Entry 6LY5 (electron microscopy, 2.38 A resolution); this record covers chains I and l of the 36 polymer chains in the assembly.

# Chain I
Protein: Fcpi-3
From: Chaetoceros gracilis
Chain sequence (195 residues; each row starts with the number of its first residue):
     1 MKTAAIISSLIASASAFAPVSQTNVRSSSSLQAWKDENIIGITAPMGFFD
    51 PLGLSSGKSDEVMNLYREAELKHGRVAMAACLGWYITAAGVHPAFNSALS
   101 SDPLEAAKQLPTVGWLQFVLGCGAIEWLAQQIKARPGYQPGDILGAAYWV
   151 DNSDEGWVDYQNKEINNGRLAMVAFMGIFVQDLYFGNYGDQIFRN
Disordered / not traced: 1-33, 195
Bound ions: chlorophyll a Mg (4 sites), coordinated by E70, Q117, E164, N167
Residues lining bound ligands:
  - Fucoxanthin (A86; (3S,3'S,5R,5'R,6S,6'R,8'R)-3,5'-dihydroxy-8-oxo-6',7'-didehydro-5,5',6,6',7,8-hexahydro-5,6-epoxy-beta,beta-caroten-3'- yl acetate), molecule 1: T43, P45, M46, N166, R169, L170, V173
  - Fucoxanthin (A86), molecule 2: K72, V76, F118, C122, I125, E126, I143
  - Fucoxanthin (A86), molecule 3: M78, C81, L82, Y85, N167, L170, A171, A174, G177, I178, Q181, G189, D190, Q191, I192
  - Fucoxanthin / chlorophyll a: L65, E68, A69, K72, H73, V76, F118, V119, C122, G123, E126, Q130, F179, V180, L183, Y184
  - chlorophyll a (CLA), molecule 1: W34, N38, I40, G41, I42, M46, F48, F49, D50, L54, S55, M63, Y66, R67, A69, E70, H73, R169, M172, V173, M176
  - chlorophyll a (CLA), molecule 2: T43, A44, P45, D159, N162, K163, N166, N167, L170
  - chlorophyll a (CLA), molecule 3: L54, L65, Y66, A69, H73, M176
  - chlorophyll a (CLA), molecule 4: R75, M78, A79, L82, G141, D142, I143, L144, A146, W157, Y160, Q161, K163, E164, N167
  - chlorophyll a (CLA), molecule 5: A79, A80, L82, G83, I86, T87, V91, H92, P93, A94, F95, A98, L104, E105, F118
  - chlorophyll a (CLA), molecule 6: Y85, Y160, K163, N167, L170
  - chlorophyll a (CLA), molecule 7: Y85, A88, A89, Y188, G189, D190, F193, R194
  - chlorophyll a (CLA), molecule 8: Q109, L110, V113, G114, Q117, F118
  - chlorophyll a (CLA), molecule 9: A124, I125, L128
  - chlorophyll a (CLA), molecule 10: V173, A174, M176, G177, V180, F185, Q191, I192
  - Diadinoxanthin (DD6; (3S,3'R,5R,6S,7cis)-7',8'-didehydro-5,6-dihydro-5,6-epoxy-beta,beta-carotene-3,3'-diol): F49, D50, P51, L52, L54, H73, V76, A77, A80, W84, S101, D102, E105, M172, V173, F175, M176
  - Chlorophyll c1 (KC1): A44, P45, M46

# Chain l
Protein: PsaL
From: Chaetoceros gracilis
Chain sequence (172 residues; row label = number of the first residue in the row):
     1 KIFVKFLHTVDYLNNFIINFIKFSIKFMANFIKPYNDDPFVGHLATPITS
    51 SAVTRSLLKNLPAYRFGLTPLLRGLEIGLAHGYFLIGPFFKLGPLRNSEI
   101 ALFAGFLSTIGLILILTLGLTIYGAVVFKEEKVMSSANVNNLQTKKAWDQ
   151 FKGGFFVGACGSAGFALICLYV
Disordered / not traced: 1-28
Bound ions: chlorophyll a Mg near E76 (its only coordinating residue here)
Residues lining bound ligands:
  - beta-carotene (BCR), molecule 1: I77, L116, G119, L120, Y123, F155
  - beta-carotene (BCR), molecule 2: L79, A80, Y83, F84, V157, G158, G161, S162, F165
  - beta-carotene (BCR), molecule 3: F89, S108, G111, L112, I115
  - chlorophyll a (CLA), molecule 1: I32, L44, T46, P47, I48
  - chlorophyll a (CLA), molecule 2: H43, L44, T46, I48, T49, T54, L57, L58
  - chlorophyll a (CLA), molecule 3: P47, I48, S51, T54, L61, P62, A63, E76, I77, A80, H81, F84
  - chlorophyll a (CLA), molecule 4: L57, N60, L61, R65, L68, L72, E76, L79, A80
  - chlorophyll a (CLA), molecule 5: H81, L85, L112, L116, Y123, V126, V127
  - chlorophyll a (CLA), molecule 6: Y83, F84, G87, P88, F90, K91, L92, A166, C169, L170
  - chlorophyll a (CLA), molecule 7: P88, F89, L92, G93, P94, R96
  - chlorophyll a (CLA), molecule 8: P94, L95, A104, L107, S108, I110, G111, L114, I115
  - chlorophyll a (CLA), molecule 9: I115, L116, L118, G119, I122

# Chain I / chain l interface
Contacting residue pairs (24):
  W127(I) - N60(l)
  L128(I) - S56(l)
  Q131(I) - K59(l)
  Q131(I) - N60(l)
  I132(I) - S56(l)
  I143(I) - A52(l)
  I143(I) - V53(l)
  L144(I) - S51(l)
  L144(I) - A52(l)  hydrogen bond (backbone-backbone)
  G145(I) - A52(l)
  A146(I) - F31(l)  hydrophobic
  Y148(I) - K33(l)  hydrogen bond (backbone-side chain)
  Y148(I) - S50(l)
  Y148(I) - R55(l)
  W149(I) - N30(l)
  W149(I) - F31(l)  hydrogen bond (side chain-backbone)
  W149(I) - K33(l)
  W149(I) - A45(l)
  W149(I) - T46(l)
  W149(I) - P47(l)  hydrophobic
  W149(I) - S50(l)
  V150(I) - A29(l)  hydrophobic
  V150(I) - F31(l)  hydrophobic
  D154(I) - A29(l)
Also at the interface, not in a pair above, chain I (13 interface residues in all): W157
Also at the interface, not in a pair above, chain l (17 interface residues in all): I32, L57

# Summary
13 residues of chain I and 17 residues of chain l are in contact, with 3 hydrogen bonds. Polar contacts
include Y148(I)-K33(l), W149(I)-F31(l) and L144(I)-A52(l). One chlorophyll a molecule is bound between chain I
and chain l.
Here chain I is Fcpi-3 and chain l is PsaL, both from Chaetoceros gracilis. Entry 6LY5 (Organization and
energy transfer in a huge diatom PSI-FCPI supercomplex) was determined by electron microscopy.
